6DD8 - chains B and D of the 4 polymer chains in the assembly; structure by X-ray diffraction, 2.60 A resolution.

Chain B (and D):
Protein: Synaptonemal complex protein 3
Organism: Mus musculus
Notes: chain D of this document is another copy of the same molecule, construct and numbering; everything in this record applies to it too
Reference sequence: A2RSE7 (A2RSE7_MOUSE); residue numbers follow UniProt; this construct covers 105-248
Sequence (144 residues; row label = number of the first residue in the row):
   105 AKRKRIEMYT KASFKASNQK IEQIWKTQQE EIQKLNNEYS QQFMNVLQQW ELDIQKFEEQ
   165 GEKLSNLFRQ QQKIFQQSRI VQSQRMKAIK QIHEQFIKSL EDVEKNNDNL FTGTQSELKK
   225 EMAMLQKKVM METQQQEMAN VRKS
Unresolved in the structure: 105-110, 216-220, 239-248 (chain D: 105-114, 212-217, 238-248)
Modified residues: Mse112, Mse148, Mse190, Mse226, Mse228, Mse234, Mse235 (selenomethionine; parent Met); Mse242 (selenomethionine)

Interface between chain B and chain D:
Residue-residue contacts (25; chain B residue first):
  Ile128(B) with Trp129(D), hydrophobic
  Trp129(B) with Trp129(D), hydrophobic; Gln132(D), hydrogen bond
  Gln132(B) with Gln133(D), hydrogen bond
  Gln133(B) with Gln132(D)
  Tyr143(B) with Tyr143(D), hydrogen bond; Phe147(D)
  Phe147(B) with Phe147(D), hydrophobic
  Trp154(B) with Trp154(D), hydrophobic; Ile158(D), hydrophobic
  Phe161(B) with Phe161(D), hydrophobic
  Leu171(B) with Phe172(D)
  Phe172(B) with Leu171(D); Gln175(D)
  Gln175(B) with Phe172(D); Gln175(D); Gln176(D)
  Gln176(B) with Gln175(D)
  Phe179(B) with Gln175(D); Ile178(D), hydrophobic; Phe179(D)
  Gln186(B) with Gln186(D)
  Ile193(B) with Ile193(D), hydrophobic
  Val233(B) with Val233(D), hydrophobic
  Thr237(B) with Thr237(D)
Other interface residues (no listed pair), chain B (23 interface residues in all): Ile125, Ile178, Ser182, Phe200, Mse226, Leu229
Other interface residues (no listed pair), chain D (22 interface residues in all): Ile136, Phe200, Mse226, Leu229

In short:
Chain B and chain D form an interface of 23 and 22 residues respectively; the contacts include 3 hydrogen
bonds. Polar contacts include Trp129(B)-Gln132(D), Gln132(B)-Gln133(D) and Tyr143(B)-Tyr143(D).
Chain B and chain D are both Synaptonemal complex protein 3 (Mus musculus); the structure, Structure of mouse
SYCP3, P21 form, was determined by X-ray diffraction, deposited together with 6DD9.
